PDB entry 7TCW | X-ray diffraction, 2.67 A resolution | chains A and D

# Chain A
Molecule: Methanobactin biosynthesis cassette protein MbnB
Source organism: Methylosinus trichosporium OB3b
UniProt: A0A2D2D5M1 (A0A2D2D5M1_METTR); numbering as in UniProt (aligned over 1-268)
Sequence (268 residues; each row starts with the number of its first residue):
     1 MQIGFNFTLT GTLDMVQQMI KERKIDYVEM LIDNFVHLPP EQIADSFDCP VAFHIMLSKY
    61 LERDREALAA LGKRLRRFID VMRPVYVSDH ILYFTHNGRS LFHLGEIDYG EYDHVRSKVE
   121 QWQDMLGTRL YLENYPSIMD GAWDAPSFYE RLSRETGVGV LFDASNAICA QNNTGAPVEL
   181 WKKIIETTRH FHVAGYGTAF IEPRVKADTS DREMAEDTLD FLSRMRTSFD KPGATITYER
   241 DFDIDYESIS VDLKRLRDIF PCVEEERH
Not modelled in the structure: 264-268
Differences from the reference sequence: engineered mutation Ala-67 (Glu in A0A2D2D5M1), Ala-69 (Glu in A0A2D2D5M1), Ala-70 (Lys in A0A2D2D5M1), Ser-210 (His in A0A2D2D5M1); conflict Gly-110 (Arg in A0A2D2D5M1)
Metal / ion sites: Fe ion site 1: His-54, His-90, Glu-133 (together with sulfate ion); Fe ion site 2: Glu-133, Asp-163, His-192, Glu-239 (together with sulfate ion)

# Chain D
Molecule: Methanobactin biosynthesis cassette protein MbnC
Source organism: Methylosinus trichosporium OB3b
UniProt: A0A2D2CY73 (A0A2D2CY73_METTR); numbering as in UniProt (aligned over 1-195)
Sequence (195 residues; each row starts with the number of its first residue):
     1 MSLLPTAPVR IDADLYDDLA NPARQSLYPR DSRGFIRIDI SLRAYWHTLF DTCPRLLELS
    61 GPSGGAIFLP FMAWARENNL AFDWSFFLWV YVWLQQSEFR ERLDEDQLLP VMTASATRWL
   121 MIDRDIDACQ IVLGSRSLAG AAVVGAKIDS IHCRLEQVQQ VAFAAPLPLP DGEFGYFLTP
   181 GFEIDHFPGW RPLPR
Not modelled in the structure: 1
Differences from the reference sequence: engineered mutation Ala-162 (Glu in A0A2D2CY73), Ala-164 (Glu in A0A2D2CY73), Ala-165 (Lys in A0A2D2CY73)

# How chain A and chain D interact
Residue-residue contacts (92):
  Phe-7(A) / Ile-151(D)  hydrophobic
  Thr-10(A) / Ile-151(D)
  Leu-13(A) / Ile-151(D)  hydrophobic
  Asp-33(A) / Arg-124(D)  salt bridge
  Asn-34(A) / Met-121(D)
  Asn-34(A) / Arg-124(D)
  Val-36(A) / Ile-126(D)  hydrophobic
  His-37(A) / Ile-126(D)  hydrogen bond (side chain-backbone)
  His-37(A) / Cys-129(D)
  His-37(A) / Lys-147(D)
  His-37(A) / Ile-148(D)
  His-37(A) / Asp-149(D)
  Leu-38(A) / Ile-148(D)
  Leu-38(A) / Asp-149(D)
  Leu-38(A) / Ser-150(D)
  Leu-38(A) / Ile-151(D)
  Pro-39(A) / Asp-149(D)
  Gln-42(A) / Ser-150(D)  hydrogen bond
  Gln-42(A) / Ile-151(D)  hydrogen bond (side chain-backbone)
  Gln-42(A) / His-152(D)
  Leu-57(A) / Ile-122(D)  hydrophobic
  Leu-57(A) / Arg-124(D)
  Arg-63(A) / Arg-124(D)
  Ala-70(A) / Ile-126(D)
  Arg-74(A) / Ile-126(D)
  Tyr-93(A) / Tyr-16(D)  hydrophobic
  His-96(A) / Tyr-16(D)
  His-96(A) / Asp-17(D)  salt bridge
  Gly-98(A) / Ala-81(D)
  Gly-98(A) / Arg-195(D)
  Arg-99(A) / Tyr-16(D)  hydrogen bond (side chain-backbone)
  Arg-99(A) / Asp-17(D)
  Arg-99(A) / Leu-19(D)
  Arg-99(A) / Ala-20(D)
  Arg-99(A) / Tyr-45(D)  hydrogen bond
  Arg-99(A) / Leu-80(D)
  Arg-99(A) / Ala-81(D)
  Ser-100(A) / Tyr-45(D)  hydrogen bond (backbone-side chain)
  Ser-100(A) / Ala-81(D)  hydrogen bond (backbone-backbone)
  Ser-100(A) / Phe-82(D)
  Leu-101(A) / Leu-19(D)  hydrophobic
  Leu-101(A) / Tyr-45(D)
  Phe-102(A) / Tyr-45(D)  hydrogen bond (backbone-side chain)
  Phe-102(A) / Thr-48(D)
  Phe-102(A) / Phe-82(D)
  Phe-102(A) / Phe-86(D)  hydrophobic
  Phe-102(A) / Arg-118(D)
  His-103(A) / Arg-37(D)  hydrogen bond
  His-103(A) / Ile-40(D)
  His-103(A) / Ser-41(D)
  Leu-104(A) / Arg-37(D)  hydrogen bond (backbone-side chain)
  Gly-105(A) / Asp-12(D)
  Gly-105(A) / Arg-37(D)
  Glu-106(A) / Asp-12(D)  hydrogen bond (backbone-side chain)
  Glu-106(A) / Tyr-16(D)  hydrogen bond (backbone-side chain)
  Ile-107(A) / Tyr-16(D)
  Asp-108(A) / Ile-11(D)
  Asp-108(A) / Ala-13(D)
  Asp-108(A) / Tyr-16(D)
  Tyr-135(A) / Asp-12(D)
  Ile-138(A) / Arg-33(D)  hydrogen bond (backbone-side chain)
  Ile-138(A) / Arg-37(D)
  Met-139(A) / Val-9(D)  hydrophobic
  Met-139(A) / Arg-10(D)
  Met-139(A) / Ile-11(D)
  Met-139(A) / Asp-12(D)
  Met-139(A) / Leu-15(D)  hydrophobic
  Met-139(A) / Arg-33(D)
  Met-139(A) / Gly-34(D)
  Asp-140(A) / Thr-6(D)
  Asp-140(A) / Arg-10(D)  hydrogen bond (backbone-backbone)
  Asp-140(A) / Arg-33(D)  salt bridge
  Gly-141(A) / Ile-11(D)
  Asp-144(A) / Arg-10(D)  salt bridge
  Asn-172(A) / Leu-3(D)
  Asn-173(A) / Arg-33(D)  hydrogen bond (backbone-side chain)
  Thr-174(A) / Leu-3(D)
  Thr-174(A) / Arg-33(D)
  Gly-175(A) / Leu-3(D)
  Ala-199(A) / Ile-40(D)  hydrophobic
  Phe-200(A) / Arg-43(D)
  Ile-201(A) / Arg-30(D)
  Ile-201(A) / Phe-35(D)  hydrophobic
  Ile-201(A) / Ile-36(D)  hydrophobic
  Ile-201(A) / Asp-39(D)
  Ile-201(A) / Arg-43(D)
  Glu-202(A) / Leu-4(D)
  Glu-202(A) / Ile-36(D)
  Arg-204(A) / Ser-2(D)  hydrogen bond (side chain-backbone)
  Arg-204(A) / Leu-4(D)
  Val-205(A) / Ile-36(D)  hydrophobic
  Val-205(A) / Ile-40(D)  hydrophobic
Other interface residues (no listed pair), chain A (46 interface residues in all): Ser-46, Leu-71, Asn-97
Other interface residues (no listed pair), chain D (48 interface residues in all): Asp-18, Ala-44, Asp-125, Ala-128, Phe-182

# Overview
Chain A and chain D form an interface of 46 and 48 residues respectively; the contacts include 16 hydrogen
bonds and 4 salt bridges. Polar pairs include Asp-33(A)/Arg-124(D), His-96(A)/Asp-17(D) and
Asp-140(A)/Arg-33(D). The Fe ion site 1 is built by His-54(A), His-90(A) and Glu-133(A).
Here chain A is Methanobactin biosynthesis cassette protein MbnB and chain D is Methanobactin biosynthesis
cassette protein MbnC, both from Methylosinus trichosporium OB3b. Entry 7TCW (Methanobactin biosynthetic
protein complex of MbnB and MbnC from Methylosinus trichosporium OB3b, H210S mutant) was determined by X-ray
diffraction together with 7TCU and 7TCX from the same study.
